4LJQ - chain B; structure by X-ray diffraction, 2.45 A resolution.

== Chain B ==
Protein: E3 ubiquitin-protein ligase RNF31
Source organism: Homo sapiens
Notes: EC 6.3.2.-; fragment: Catalytic domain
Reference sequence: Q96EP0 (RNF31_HUMAN); residues 853-1072 here = UniProt positions 853-1072
Sequence (223 residues; each row starts with the number of its first residue):
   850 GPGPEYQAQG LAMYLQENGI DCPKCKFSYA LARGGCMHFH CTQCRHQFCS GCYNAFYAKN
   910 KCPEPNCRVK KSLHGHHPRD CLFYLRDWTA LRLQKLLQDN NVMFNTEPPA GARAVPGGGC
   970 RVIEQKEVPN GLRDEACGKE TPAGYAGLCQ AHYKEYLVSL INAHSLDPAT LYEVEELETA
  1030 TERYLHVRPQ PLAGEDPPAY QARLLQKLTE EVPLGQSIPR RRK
Disordered / not traced: 850-857, 867, 881-884, 959-967, 976-982, 1071-1072
Construct notes: expression tag (850-852)
Modified positions: Mse862 (selenomethionine; parent Met); Mse886 (selenomethionine; parent Met); Mse952 (selenomethionine; parent Met)
Bound ions: Zn2+ site 1: C871, C874, C890, C893; Zn2+ site 2: H887, H889 (shared with 2 residues of chain C); Zn2+ site 3: C898, C901, H926, C930; Zn2+ site 4: C911, C916, H923, H925; Zn2+ site 5: C969, C986, C998, H1001
UniProt features mapped onto this chain:
  - zinc finger: C871 to C901 (RING-type 2)
  - active site: C885
  - binding site (Zn(2+)): C871, C874, C890, C893, C898, C901, C916, H925
  - cross-link: K875 (Microbial infection: Glycyl lysine isopeptide (Lys-Gly) (interchain with G-Cter in ubiquitin))
From the paper describing this entry:
  - catalytic residues: H887
  - mutagenesis - H887A (1000-fold): decreased catalytic activity
  - mutagenesis - H889A: unchanged catalytic activity
  - mutagenesis - H887A, R935A, D936A, D983A: decreased signaling

== Overview ==
C871, C874, C890 and C893 form the Zn2+ site 1. H887 and H889 form the Zn2+ site 2. UniProt lists active-site
residue C885 and 8 Zn2+-binding residues. The paper reports the catalytic residue H887; H887A, R935A and
D936A, among others, reduce signaling; 5 substitutions were tested in all.
Chain B is E3 ubiquitin-protein ligase RNF31 (Homo sapiens); the structure, Crystal structure of the catalytic
core of E3 ligase HOIP, was determined by X-ray diffraction.
